PDB entry 4LNK | X-ray diffraction, 2.87 A resolution | chains A and F of the 6 polymer chains in the assembly

== Chain A (and F) ==
Protein: Glutamine synthetase
Organism: Bacillus subtilis
Notes: EC 6.3.1.2; chain F of this document is another copy of the same molecule, construct and numbering; everything in this record applies to it too
UniProtKB: P12425 (GLNA_BACSU); residue numbers follow UniProt; this construct covers 2-444
Sequence (443 residues; numbered 2 to 444; the number before each row is that of its first residue):
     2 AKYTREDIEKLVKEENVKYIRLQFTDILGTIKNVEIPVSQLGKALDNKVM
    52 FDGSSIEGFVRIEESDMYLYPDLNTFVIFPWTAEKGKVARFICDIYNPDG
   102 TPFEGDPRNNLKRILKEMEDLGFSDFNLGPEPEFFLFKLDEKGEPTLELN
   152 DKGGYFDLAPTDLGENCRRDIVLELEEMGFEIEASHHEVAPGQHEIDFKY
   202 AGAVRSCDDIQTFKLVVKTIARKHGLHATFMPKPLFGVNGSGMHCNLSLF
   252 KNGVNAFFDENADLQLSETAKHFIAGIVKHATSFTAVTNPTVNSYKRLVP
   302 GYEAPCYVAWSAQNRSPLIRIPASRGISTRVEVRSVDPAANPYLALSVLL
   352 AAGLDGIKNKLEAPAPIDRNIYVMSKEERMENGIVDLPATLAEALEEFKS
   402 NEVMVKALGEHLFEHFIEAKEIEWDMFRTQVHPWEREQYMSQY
Ion coordination: Mg2+ site 1: Glu-132, Glu-333; Mg2+ site 2: Glu-189, Glu-196 (together with glutamic acid)
Residues lining bound ligands:
  - ADP (adenosine-5'-diphosphate): Asn-128, Leu-129, Gly-130, Glu-132, Asp-198, Phe-199, Lys-200, Tyr-201, Asn-247, Leu-248, Ser-249, Phe-251, Asn-256, Ser-325, Ile-328, Ser-329, Arg-331
  - glutamic acid (GLU): Glu-134, Tyr-156, Glu-189, Val-190, Glu-196, Asn-240, Gly-241, Ser-242, Gly-243, His-245, Arg-298, Glu-304, Ala-305, Pro-306, Arg-335
Reported in the primary citation:
  - binding site for glutamic acid: His-245, Arg-298
  - binding site for ADP: Lys-44, Tyr-201, Ser-249, Ile-328, Ser-329, Arg-331
  - catalytic residues: Asp-53, Glu-304, Arg-316 (proposed by the authors, not directly observed)
  - mutagenesis - R62A: unchanged catalytic activity on ammonium
  - mutagenesis - E304A: decreased binding to ammonium
  - mutagenesis - R62A: abolished signaling
  - mutagenesis - E304A/A305G: abolished catalytic activity
  - mutagenesis - R62A: unchanged binding to ammonium

== Interface between chain A and chain F ==
Contacting residue pairs (71):
  Lys-19(A) with Leu-174(F)
  Tyr-20(A) with Arg-170(F); Val-173(F), hydrophobic; Leu-174(F), hydrophobic; Ser-186(F)
  Arg-22(A) with Leu-159(F); Asp-163(F), salt bridge; Asn-167(F)
  Thr-31(A) with Asp-158(F)
  Ile-32(A) with Asp-158(F); Leu-159(F), hydrogen bond (backbone-backbone)
  Lys-33(A) with Tyr-156(F); Phe-157(F); Asp-158(F), salt bridge; Leu-159(F)
  Asn-34(A) with Phe-157(F), hydrogen bond (backbone-backbone); Asp-158(F); Leu-159(F)
  Val-35(A) with Phe-157(F), hydrophobic; Ser-186(F)
  Glu-36(A) with Arg-169(F), salt bridge; Ala-185(F); Ser-186(F), hydrogen bond (backbone-backbone)
  Ile-37(A) with Glu-184(F); Ala-185(F), hydrophobic
  Pro-38(A) with Val-173(F), hydrophobic; Glu-177(F); Ile-183(F)
  Ser-40(A) with Glu-177(F), hydrogen bond
  Gln-41(A) with Ile-183(F); Glu-184(F); Lys-200(F)
  Lys-44(A) with Glu-184(F), salt bridge
  Met-51(A) with Ala-324(F), hydrophobic; Ser-325(F)
  Asp-53(A) with Tyr-156(F), hydrogen bond; Phe-157(F)
  Ser-56(A) with Tyr-156(F)
  Arg-62(A) with Tyr-156(F); Glu-304(F), salt bridge
  Ile-63(A) with Glu-304(F); Arg-316(F); Asn-371(F)
  Glu-64(A) with Gln-314(F); Asn-315(F); Arg-316(F); Asn-371(F)
  Glu-65(A) with Gln-314(F), hydrogen bond (backbone-side chain); Arg-321(F), salt bridge; Arg-335(F), salt bridge
  Ser-66(A) with Gln-314(F)
  Asp-67(A) with Arg-321(F), salt bridge; Ala-324(F), hydrogen bond (side chain-backbone)
  Phe-80(A) with Asp-163(F)
  Trp-82(A) with Asp-163(F)
  Ala-84(A) with Arg-170(F); Asp-171(F)
  Glu-85(A) with Asp-171(F); Glu-175(F); Lys-224(F), salt bridge
  Lys-86(A) with Leu-174(F); Glu-175(F), salt bridge; Glu-178(F), salt bridge
  Val-89(A) with Asp-163(F)
  Lys-143(A) with Lys-139(F); Glu-149(F), salt bridge
  Glu-145(A) with Lys-153(F), salt bridge
  Thr-220(A) with Thr-162(F); Leu-164(F)
  Arg-223(A) with Thr-162(F)
  Lys-224(A) with Leu-164(F)
Other interface residues (no listed pair), chain A (38 interface residues in all): Gln-24, Phe-52, Ser-55, Leu-216
Other interface residues (no listed pair), chain F (37 interface residues in all): Pro-161, His-187, Pro-323

== Overview ==
38 residues of chain A and 37 residues of chain F are in contact; the contacts include 7 hydrogen bonds and 13
salt bridges. Polar pairs include Arg-22(A)/Asp-163(F), Lys-33(A)/Asp-158(F) and Glu-36(A)/Arg-169(F). The
paper reports catalytic residues Asp-53(A), Glu-304(A) and Arg-316(A); E304A of chain A reduces binding to
ammonium; 3 substitutions were tested in all.
Chain A and chain F are both Glutamine synthetase (Bacillus subtilis); the structure, B. subtilis glutamine
synthetase structures reveal large active site conformational changes and basis for isoenzyme specific ...,
was determined by X-ray diffraction together with 4LNF, 4LNN, 4LNO and 4LNI from the same study.
